PDB entry 3UUA | X-ray diffraction, 2.05 A resolution | chains B and G of the 4 polymer chains in the assembly

== Chain B ==
Molecule: Estrogen receptor
Organism: Homo sapiens
Notes: fragment: Ligand binding domain (residues 302-552)
UniProt: P03372 (ESR1_HUMAN); numbering as in UniProt (aligned over 302-552)
Chain sequence (251 residues; numbered 302 to 552; the number before each row is that of its first residue):
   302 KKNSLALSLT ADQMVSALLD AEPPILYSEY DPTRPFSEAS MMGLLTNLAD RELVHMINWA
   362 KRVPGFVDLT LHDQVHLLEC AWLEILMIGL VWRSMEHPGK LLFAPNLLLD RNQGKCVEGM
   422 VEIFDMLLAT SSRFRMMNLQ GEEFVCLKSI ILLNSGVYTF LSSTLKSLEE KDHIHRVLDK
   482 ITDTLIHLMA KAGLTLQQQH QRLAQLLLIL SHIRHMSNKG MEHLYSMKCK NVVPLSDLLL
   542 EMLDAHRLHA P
Not modelled in the structure: 302-304, 332-335, 462-471, 549-552
Modified positions: Cys381 (s-hydroxycysteine; CSO); Cys530 (s-hydroxycysteine; CSO)
Construct notes: engineered mutation Ser537 (Tyr in P03372)
Ligand contacts: bisphenol af (0CZ; 4,4'-(1,1,1,3,3,3-hexafluoropropane-2,2-diyl)diphenol): Met343, Leu346, Thr347, Ala350, Glu353, Trp383, Leu384, Leu387, Leu391, Arg394, Phe404, Met421, Ile424, Gly521, His524, Leu525, Met528, Leu540

== Chain G ==
Molecule: Nuclear receptor coactivator 1
Notes: EC 2.3.1.48; fragment: Coactivator peptide SRC-1
UniProt: Q15788 (NCOA1_HUMAN); residue numbers follow UniProt; this construct covers 686-698
Chain sequence (13 residues; numbered 686 to 698; the number before each row is that of its first residue):
   686 RHKILHRLLQ EGS
Not modelled in the structure: 686-687, 697-698
Curated features (UniProtKB/Swiss-Prot):
  - motif: Leu690 to Leu694 (LXXLL motif 4)
  - modified residue: Ser698 (Phosphoserine)
  - mutagenesis: Leu693 to Leu694 (Slightly affects interactions with steroid receptors. Abolishes interactions with steroid receptors; when associated with A-636; A-637; A-752 and A-753)

== How chain B and chain G interact ==
Residue-residue contacts (21):
  Ile358(B) with Leu690(G), hydrophobic; Leu693(G), hydrophobic; Leu694(G), hydrophobic
  Lys362(B) with Leu693(G); Leu694(G); Glu696(G)
  Leu372(B) with His691(G); Leu694(G), hydrophobic; Gln695(G)
  Gln375(B) with Leu694(G)
  Val376(B) with Leu690(G), hydrophobic; His691(G); Leu694(G), hydrophobic
  Leu379(B) with Leu694(G), hydrophobic
  Glu380(B) with Leu690(G)
  Asp538(B) with Ile689(G)
  Leu539(B) with Ile689(G)
  Glu542(B) with Lys688(G); Ile689(G), hydrogen bond (side chain-backbone); Leu690(G), hydrogen bond (side chain-backbone)
  Met543(B) with Leu690(G), hydrophobic
Also at the interface, not in a pair above, chain B (14 interface residues in all): Val355, Phe367, His373

== Overview ==
Chain B and chain G form an interface of 14 and 8 residues respectively; the contacts include 2 hydrogen
bonds. Polar pairs include Glu542(B)-Ile689(G) and Glu542(B)-Leu690(G). Chain B binds bisphenol af. UniProt
lists 2 mutagenesis sites on chain G.
Here chain B is Estrogen receptor (Homo sapiens) and chain G is Nuclear receptor coactivator 1. Entry 3UUA
(Crystal structure of hERa-LBD (Y537S) in complex with bisphenol-AF) was determined by X-ray diffraction,
deposited together with 3UU7, 3UUC and 3UUD.
